8SP1 - chains D and F of the 3 polymer chains in the assembly; structure by X-ray diffraction, 1.62 A resolution.

Chain D:
Molecule: 16-nt DNA strand
Sequence (16 nucleotides; each row starts with the number of its first residue):
    17 TCCCACTTCC GCTTAT

Chain F:
Molecule: Transcription factor PU.1
Source organism: Mus musculus
UniProtKB: P17433 (SPI1_MOUSE); the construct has insertions or renumbered stretches relative to UniProt, so the offset changes along the chain: 165-239 = UniProt 167-241; 241-264 = UniProt 242-265
Amino-acid sequence (100 residues; row label = number of the first residue in the row):
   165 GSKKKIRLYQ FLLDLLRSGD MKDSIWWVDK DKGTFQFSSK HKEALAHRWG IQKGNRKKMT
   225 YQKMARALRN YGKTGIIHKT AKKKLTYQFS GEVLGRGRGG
Unresolved in the structure: 165-168, 261-264
Sequence notes: insertion (240); conflict Ile-241 (Glu242 in P17433), His-242 (Val243 in P17433), Thr-244 (Lys245 in P17433), Ala-245 (Val246 in P17433), Arg-262 (Gly263 in P17433), Gly-263 (Leu264 in P17433), Gly-264 (Ala265 in P17433)
UniProt features mapped onto this chain:
  - DNA-binding region: Ile-170 to Ser-254 (ETS)
  - binding site (DNA): Lys-217, Arg-230, Arg-233
From the paper describing this entry:
  - conformationally variable residues (side-chain flip): Gln-226

Interface between chain D and chain F:
Residue-residue contacts (20; chain D residue first):
  DA21(D) / Arg-171(F)  salt bridge to the phosphate
  DC22(D) / Arg-171(F)  salt bridge to the phosphate
  DC22(D) / Leu-172(F)  hydrogen bond to the phosphate
  DC22(D) / Lys-217(F)  hydrogen bond to the phosphate
  DC22(D) / Tyr-235(F)  hydrogen bond to the phosphate
  DT23(D) / Trp-213(F)  hydrogen bond to the phosphate
  DT23(D) / Lys-217(F)  salt bridge to the phosphate
  DT23(D) / Asn-219(F)  hydrogen bond to the phosphate
  DT23(D) / Met-223(F)  phosphate contact
  DT23(D) / Asn-234(F)  base contact
  DT24(D) / Asn-219(F)  phosphate contact
  DT24(D) / Arg-220(F)  phosphate contact
  DT24(D) / Lys-221(F)  hydrogen bond to the phosphate
  DT24(D) / Met-223(F)  phosphate contact
  DT24(D) / Lys-227(F)  salt bridge to the phosphate
  DT24(D) / Arg-230(F)  base contact
  DC25(D) / Lys-221(F)  salt bridge to the phosphate
  DC26(D) / Gln-226(F)  base contact
  DG27(D) / Gln-226(F)  hydrogen bond to the base
  DT32(D) / Lys-248(F)  phosphate contact
Other interface residues (no listed pair), chain F (17 interface residues in all): Ile-170, Lys-222, Ala-231

Overview:
8 residues of chain D face 17 of chain F across their interface, with 7 hydrogen bonds and 5 salt bridges.
Polar contacts include DG27(D)/Gln-226(F), DC22(D)/Leu-172(F) and DC22(D)/Lys-217(F). From UniProt: a
DNA-binding region and 3 DNA-binding residues on chain F. The paper reports conformational variability at
Gln-226(F).
Chain D is a 16-nt DNA strand and chain F is Transcription factor PU.1 (Mus musculus); the structure, Chimeric
ETS-domain of murine PU.1 harboring the corresponding beta-strand 3 (S3) residues from murine Ets-1 in ...,
was determined by X-ray diffraction together with 8SMH, 8SMJ and 8T9U from the same study.
